PDB entry 2F68 | X-ray diffraction, 1.95 A resolution | chain X

[Chain X]
Protein: Collagen adhesin
Source organism: Staphylococcus aureus
Notes: fragment: Extracellular domain
Reference sequence: Q53654 (CNA_STAAU); numbering as in UniProt (aligned over 30-334)
Amino-acid sequence (313 residues; each row starts with the number of its first residue):
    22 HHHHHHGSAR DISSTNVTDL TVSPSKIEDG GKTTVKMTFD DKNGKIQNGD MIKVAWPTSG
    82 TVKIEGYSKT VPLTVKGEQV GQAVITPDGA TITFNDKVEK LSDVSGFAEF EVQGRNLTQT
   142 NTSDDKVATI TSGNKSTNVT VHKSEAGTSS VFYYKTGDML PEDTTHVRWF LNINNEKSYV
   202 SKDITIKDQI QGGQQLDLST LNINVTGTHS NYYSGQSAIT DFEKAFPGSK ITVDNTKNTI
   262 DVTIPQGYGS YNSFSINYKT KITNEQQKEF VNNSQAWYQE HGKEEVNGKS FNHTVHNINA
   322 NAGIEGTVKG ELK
Disordered / not traced: 22-26, 166-169, 331-334
Sequence notes: expression tag (22-27); cloning artifact (28-29)
Curated features (UniProtKB/Swiss-Prot):
  - site: Asp209 (Autocatalyzes isopeptide 176-293 formation)
  - cross-link: Lys176 to Asn293 (Isoaspartyl lysine isopeptide (Lys-Asn))
  - mutagenesis: Tyr175 (Y175K: More than 90% loss of collagen-binding)
From the paper describing this entry:
  - conformationally variable residues (order/disorder transition): Val172

[Summary]
From UniProt: one mutagenesis site. The paper reports conformational variability at Val172.
Chain X is Collagen adhesin (Staphylococcus aureus); the structure, Crystal structure of collagen adhesin
(CNA) from S. aureus, was determined by X-ray diffraction, deposited together with 2F6A.
